PDB entry 9IK8 | electron microscopy, 2.82 A resolution | chains E and B of the 6 polymer chains in the assembly

[Chain E]
Molecule: scFv16
Source organism: synthetic construct
Notes: antibody fragment or engineered binder
Sequence (338 residues; numbered 2 to 327 plus 14 insertion-coded residues; 2 numbers in that range are skipped by the numbering (no residue carries them; nothing is unmodelled there); the number before each row is that of its first residue; a row labelled like 121A-121N holds insertion residues (121A, then the next letters in order)):
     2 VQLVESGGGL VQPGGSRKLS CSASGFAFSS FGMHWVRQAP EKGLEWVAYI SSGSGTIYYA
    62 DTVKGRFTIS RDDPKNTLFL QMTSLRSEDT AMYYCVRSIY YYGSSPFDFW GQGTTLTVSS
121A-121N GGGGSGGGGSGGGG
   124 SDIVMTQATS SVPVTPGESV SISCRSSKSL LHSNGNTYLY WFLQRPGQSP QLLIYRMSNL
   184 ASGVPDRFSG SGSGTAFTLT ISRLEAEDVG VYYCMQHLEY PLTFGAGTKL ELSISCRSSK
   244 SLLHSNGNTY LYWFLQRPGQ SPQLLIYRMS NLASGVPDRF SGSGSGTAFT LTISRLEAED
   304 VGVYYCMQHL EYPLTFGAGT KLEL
Not modelled in the structure: 121A-121N, 236-327
Disulfides: Cys22-Cys96, Cys147-Cys217

[Chain B]
Molecule: Guanine nucleotide-binding protein G(I)/G(S)/G(T) subunit beta-1
Source organism: Homo sapiens
UniProtKB: P62873 (GBB1_HUMAN); residues 2-340 here = UniProt positions 2-340
Sequence (373 residues; numbered -21 to 351; the number before each row is that of its first residue; numbers below 1 keep their minus sign (Met-21 is residue -21)):
   -21 MHHHHHHHHH HLEVLFQGPG SSGSELDQLR QEAEQLKNQI RDARKACADA TLSQITNNID
    39 PVGRIQMRTR RTLRGHLAKI YAMHWGTDSR LLVSASQDGK LIIWDSYTTN KVHAIPLRSS
    99 WVMTCAYAPS GNYVACGGLD NICSIYNLKT REGNVRVSRE LAGHTGYLSC CRFLDDNQIV
   159 TSSGDTTCAL WDIETGQQTT TFTGHTGDVM SLSLAPDTRL FVSGACDASA KLWDVREGMC
   219 RQTFTGHESD INAICFFPNG NAFATGSDDA TCRLFDLRAD QELMTYSHDN IICGITSVSF
   279 SKSGRLLLAG YDDFNCNVWD ALKADRAGVL AGHDNRVSCL GVTDDGMAVA TGSWDSFLKI
   339 WNVSGWRLFK KIS
Not modelled in the structure: -21 to 4, 341-351
Construct notes: initiating methionine (-21); expression tag (-20 to 1, 341-351)

[Interface between chain E and chain B]
Residue-residue contacts - 14 pairs, chain E then chain B:
  Val2(E) - Arg129(B)
  Gly26(E) - Glu130(B)
  Phe27(E) - Glu130(B)
  Ala28(E) - Glu130(B)  hydrogen bond (backbone-backbone)
  Ala28(E) - Gly131(B)
  Ser31(E) - Gly131(B)
  Phe32(E) - Glu130(B)
  Phe32(E) - Gly131(B)
  Arg98(E) - Arg129(B)
  Tyr102(E) - Val90(B)  hydrophobic
  Tyr103(E) - Arg68(B)
  Tyr103(E) - Leu69(B)  hydrophobic
  Tyr103(E) - Asp83(B)
  Asp109(E) - Arg129(B)
Interface residues without a listed pair, chain E (13 interface residues in all): Ile100, Phe110, Ser185
Interface residues without a listed pair, chain B (8 interface residues in all): His91

[Summary]
The interface between chain E and chain B involves 13 residues on one side and 8 on the other; the contacts
include 1 hydrogen bond. Its one hydrogen bond, Ala28(E)-Glu130(B), is backbone to backbone.
Chain E is scFv16 (synthetic construct) and chain B is Guanine nucleotide-binding protein G(I)/G(S)/G(T)
subunit beta-1 (Homo sapiens); the structure, Cryo-EM Structure of SSTR1-Gi SST analogs complex, was
determined by electron microscopy (same publication as 9IK9).
